8ZGS - chains B and C of the 6 polymer chains in the assembly; structure by electron microscopy, 3.04 A resolution.

# Chain B
Protein: High affinity immunoglobulin epsilon receptor subunit beta
Organism: Rattus norvegicus
UniProtKB: P13386 (FCERB_RAT); numbering as in UniProt (aligned over 1-243)
Amino-acid sequence (243 residues; each row starts with the number of its first residue):
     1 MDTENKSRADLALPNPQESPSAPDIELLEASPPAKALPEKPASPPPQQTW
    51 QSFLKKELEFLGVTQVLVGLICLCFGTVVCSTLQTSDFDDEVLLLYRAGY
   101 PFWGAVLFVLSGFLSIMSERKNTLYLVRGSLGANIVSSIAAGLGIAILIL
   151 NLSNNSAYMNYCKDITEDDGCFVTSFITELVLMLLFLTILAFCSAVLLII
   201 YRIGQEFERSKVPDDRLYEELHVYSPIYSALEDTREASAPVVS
Not modelled in the structure: 1-49, 208-243
Curated features (UniProtKB/Swiss-Prot):
  - modified residue: Y218 (Phosphotyrosine), Y224 (Phosphotyrosine), S225 (Phosphoserine), Y228 (Phosphotyrosine)
Disulfides: C162-C171

# Chain C
Protein: High affinity immunoglobulin epsilon receptor subunit gamma
Organism: Rattus norvegicus
UniProtKB: P20411 (FCERG_RAT); residue numbers follow UniProt; this construct covers 1-86
Amino-acid sequence (86 residues; numbered 1 to 86; the number before each row is that of its first residue):
     1 MIPAVILFLLLLVEEAAALGEPQLCYILDAILFLYGIVLTLLYCRLKIQV
    51 RKADIASREKSDAVYTGLNTRNQETYETLKHEKPPQ
Not modelled in the structure: 1-21, 59-86
Curated features (UniProtKB/Swiss-Prot):
  - modified residue: Y65 (Phosphotyrosine), Y76 (Phosphotyrosine), T78 (Phosphothreonine)
What the authors report for this chain:
  - mutagenesis - L32G/Y43A, L39A/L42A: decreased expression with High affinity immunoglobulin epsilon receptor subunit alpha
  - mutagenesis - L39A/L42A: decreased binding to FcaRI
  - mutagenesis - L32G/Y43A: abolished binding to FcaRI
  - mutagenesis - L32G/Y43A, L39A/L42A: decreased binding to High affinity immunoglobulin epsilon receptor subunit alpha
  - mutagenesis - L32G/Y43A, L39A/L42A: decreased binding to FcyRIIIA

# How chain B and chain C interact
Contacting residue pairs (11; chain B residue first):
  E59(B) with I48(C); R51(C), salt bridge
  F60(B) with L41(C); R45(C)
  T64(B) with L41(C)
  L67(B) with L41(C), hydrophobic
  I71(B) with F33(C), hydrophobic; I37(C), hydrophobic
  R120(B) with R51(C)
  F172(B) with Y26(C)
  M183(B) with A30(C), hydrophobic
Other interface residues (no listed pair), chain B (12 interface residues in all): V63, F75, I165, F186
Other interface residues (no listed pair), chain C (12 interface residues in all): Q23, L34, T40, C44

# In short
The chain B/chain C interface involves 12 residues from each chain; the contacts include 1 salt bridge. Its
one salt-bridged contact is E59(B)-R51(C). From the paper: L32G/Y43A and L39A/L42A of chain C reduce
expression with High affinity immunoglobulin epsilon receptor subunit alpha; L32G/Y43A and L39A/L42A of chain
C reduce binding to High affinity immunoglobulin epsilon receptor subunit alpha.
Here chain B is High affinity immunoglobulin epsilon receptor subunit beta and chain C is High affinity
immunoglobulin epsilon receptor subunit gamma, both from Rattus norvegicus. Entry 8ZGS (Structure of the
ige-fc bound to its high affinity receptor fc(epsilon)ri state2) was determined by electron microscopy (same
publication as 8Y81, 8Y84, 8Z0T and 8ZGT).
